PDB entry 1QJX | X-ray diffraction, 2.80 A resolution | chains 1 and 2 of the 4 polymer chains in the assembly

== Chain 1 ==
Protein: Protein VP1
Organism: Human rhinovirus 16
UniProtKB: Q82122 (POLG_HRV16); residues 1-285 here correspond to UniProt positions 569-853 (UniProt number = residue number + 568)
Sequence (285 residues; numbered 1 to 285; the number before each row is that of its first residue):
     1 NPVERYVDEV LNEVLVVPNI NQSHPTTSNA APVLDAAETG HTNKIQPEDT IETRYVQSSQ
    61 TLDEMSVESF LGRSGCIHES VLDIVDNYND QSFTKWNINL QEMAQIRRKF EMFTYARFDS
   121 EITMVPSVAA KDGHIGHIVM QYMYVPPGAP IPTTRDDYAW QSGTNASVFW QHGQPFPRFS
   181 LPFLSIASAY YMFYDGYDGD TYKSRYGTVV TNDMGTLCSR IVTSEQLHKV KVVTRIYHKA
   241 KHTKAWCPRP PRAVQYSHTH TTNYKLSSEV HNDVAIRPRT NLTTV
Residues lining bound ligands: win68934 (W02; 2,6-dimethyl-1-(3-[3-methyl-5-isoxazolyl]-propanyl)-4-[4-methyl-2H-tetrazol-2-yl]-phenol): Ile77, Trp96, Ile98, Asn99, Leu100, Phe118, Ile122, Met124, Tyr142, Tyr144, Ala166, Ser167, Val168, Phe179, Leu181, Leu184, Tyr190, Met192, Asn212, Met214, Leu217, Ile236, His238
Curated features (UniProtKB/Swiss-Prot):
  - site: Val285 (Cleavage)

== Chain 2 ==
Protein: Protein VP2
Organism: Human rhinovirus 16
UniProtKB: Q82122 (POLG_HRV16); residues 1-261 here correspond to UniProt positions 70-330 (UniProt number = residue number + 69)
Sequence (261 residues; numbered 1 to 261; the number before each row is that of its first residue):
     1 SPSVEACGYS DRIIQITRGD STITSQDVAN AVVGYGVWPH YLTPQDATAI DKPTQPDTSS
    61 NRFYTLDSKM WNSTSKGWWW KLPDALKDMG IFGENMFYHF LGRSGYTVHV QCNASKFHQG
   121 TLLVVMIPEH QLATVNKGNV NAGYKYTHPG EAGREVGTQV ENEKQPSDDN WLNFDGTLLG
   181 NLLIFPHQFI NLRSNNSATL IVPYVNAVPM DSMVRHNNWS LVIIPVCQLQ SNNISNIVPI
   241 TVSISPMCAE FSGARAKTVV Q
Disordered / not traced: 1-9
Curated features (UniProtKB/Swiss-Prot):
  - site: Gln261 (Cleavage)

== Chain 1 / chain 2 interface ==
Contacting residue pairs - 106 pairs, chain 1 then chain 2:
  Ala37(1) - Phe189(2)
  Glu38(1) - Ala29(2)
  Glu38(1) - Gln188(2)
  Glu38(1) - Phe189(2)  hydrogen bond (backbone-backbone)
  Glu38(1) - Asn191(2)  hydrogen bond
  Glu38(1) - Ser194(2)  hydrogen bond
  Glu38(1) - Asn195(2)
  Thr39(1) - Ala29(2)
  Thr39(1) - Val32(2)
  Thr39(1) - His187(2)
  Thr39(1) - Gln188(2)  hydrogen bond (backbone-side chain)
  Gly40(1) - His187(2)
  His41(1) - Asn30(2)
  His41(1) - Ala31(2)
  His41(1) - Val32(2)
  Thr114(1) - Glu129(2)
  Tyr115(1) - Glu129(2)  hydrogen bond
  Tyr115(1) - Val205(2)  hydrophobic
  Tyr115(1) - Asn206(2)
  Tyr115(1) - Ala207(2)
  Ala187(1) - Ala207(2)
  Ala187(1) - Val208(2)  hydrophobic
  Ser188(1) - Ala207(2)  hydrogen bond (backbone-backbone)
  Ala189(1) - Ala207(2)
  Tyr191(1) - Glu129(2)
  Tyr191(1) - Asn206(2)  hydrogen bond
  Tyr191(1) - Ala207(2)
  Tyr191(1) - Val208(2)
  Phe193(1) - Glu129(2)
  Phe193(1) - Gln131(2)
  Tyr194(1) - Glu129(2)
  Tyr194(1) - Gln131(2)  hydrogen bond (backbone-side chain)
  Tyr194(1) - His216(2)
  Asp195(1) - Lys81(2)  salt bridge
  Asp195(1) - Glu129(2)  hydrogen bond (backbone-side chain)
  Asp195(1) - His130(2)
  Asp195(1) - His216(2)  hydrogen bond (backbone-side chain)
  Asp195(1) - Asn217(2)  hydrogen bond (backbone-backbone)
  Asp195(1) - Ser220(2)
  Gly196(1) - Arg215(2)
  Tyr197(1) - Ala142(2)  hydrogen bond (side chain-backbone)
  Tyr197(1) - Gly143(2)  hydrogen bond (side chain-backbone)
  Tyr197(1) - Tyr144(2)  hydrogen bond (side chain-backbone)
  Tyr197(1) - Thr147(2)  hydrogen bond
  Tyr197(1) - His148(2)
  Tyr197(1) - Arg215(2)  hydrogen bond (backbone-backbone)
  Gly199(1) - Tyr144(2)
  Gly199(1) - Arg215(2)
  Asp200(1) - Tyr144(2)
  Asp200(1) - Val214(2)
  Asp200(1) - Val260(2)
  Thr201(1) - Tyr144(2)
  Tyr202(1) - Lys164(2)
  Tyr206(1) - His130(2)
  Tyr206(1) - Gln131(2)
  Tyr206(1) - Leu132(2)  hydrogen bond (side chain-backbone)
  Tyr206(1) - Asn141(2)  hydrogen bond (backbone-side chain)
  Tyr206(1) - Ala142(2)
  Gly207(1) - Gln131(2)
  Thr208(1) - Gln131(2)
  Cys247(1) - Tyr35(2)
  Cys247(1) - Val205(2)  hydrophobic
  Pro248(1) - Ile184(2)
  Pro248(1) - Phe185(2)
  Arg249(1) - Pro128(2)  hydrogen bond (side chain-backbone)
  Arg249(1) - Glu129(2)  hydrogen bond (side chain-backbone)
  Arg249(1) - Ile184(2)
  Arg249(1) - Phe185(2)
  Pro250(1) - Thr177(2)
  Pro250(1) - Asn181(2)
  Pro250(1) - Ile184(2)
  Pro250(1) - Phe185(2)
  Pro251(1) - Thr177(2)
  Pro251(1) - Asn181(2)
  Arg252(1) - Asp175(2)  hydrogen bond (side chain-backbone)
  Arg252(1) - Gly176(2)
  Ala253(1) - Gly176(2)  hydrogen bond (backbone-backbone)
  Ala253(1) - Leu178(2)  hydrophobic
  Val254(1) - Gly176(2)
  His258(1) - Gly138(2)
  His258(1) - Asn139(2)  hydrogen bond (side chain-backbone)
  His260(1) - Gln131(2)  hydrogen bond (backbone-side chain)
  Thr261(1) - Gln131(2)
  Thr261(1) - Asn141(2)  hydrogen bond
  Thr262(1) - Gln131(2)  hydrogen bond (side chain-backbone)
  Thr262(1) - Leu132(2)  hydrogen bond (side chain-backbone)
  Thr262(1) - Ala133(2)  hydrogen bond (side chain-backbone)
  Thr262(1) - Asp175(2)
  Asn263(1) - Ala133(2)
  Asn263(1) - Thr134(2)  hydrogen bond (side chain-backbone)
  Asn263(1) - Gly138(2)  hydrogen bond (side chain-backbone)
  Asn263(1) - Asn139(2)
  Asn263(1) - Val140(2)  hydrogen bond (side chain-backbone)
  Asn263(1) - Asn141(2)  hydrogen bond
  Tyr264(1) - Ala133(2)  hydrophobic
  Tyr264(1) - Thr134(2)  hydrogen bond (backbone-backbone)
  Tyr264(1) - Val135(2)
  Tyr264(1) - Asn136(2)  hydrogen bond (backbone-backbone)
  Tyr264(1) - Ser167(2)  hydrogen bond
  Tyr264(1) - Asp169(2)  hydrogen bond
  Tyr264(1) - Leu172(2)  hydrophobic
  Tyr264(1) - Gly176(2)
  Lys265(1) - Asn136(2)
  Leu266(1) - Asn136(2)  hydrogen bond (backbone-side chain)
  Leu266(1) - Asp169(2)
  Val274(1) - Trp171(2)  hydrophobic
Also at the interface, not in a pair above, chain 1 (43 interface residues in all): Asp198, Val270, Ile276
Also at the interface, not in a pair above, chain 2 (58 interface residues in all): Ile127, Asn173, Leu182, Asp211, Thr258, Gln261

== Summary ==
The interface between chain 1 and chain 2 involves 43 residues on one side and 58 on the other, with 37
hydrogen bonds and 1 salt bridge. Polar contacts include Asp195(1)-Lys81(2), Glu38(1)-Asn191(2) and
Glu38(1)-Ser194(2). Chain 1 binds win68934.
Here chain 1 is Protein VP1 and chain 2 is Protein VP2, both from Human rhinovirus 16. Entry 1QJX (Human
rhinovirus 16 coat protein in complex with antiviral compound WIN68934) was determined by X-ray diffraction
together with 1QJU and 1QJY from the same study.
